PDB entry 9JKG | electron microscopy, 3.50 A resolution | chains E and A of the 6 polymer chains in the assembly

== Chain E (and A) ==
Protein: Envelope glycoprotein gp160
Source organism: Simian-Human immunodeficiency virus
Notes: chain A of this document is another copy of the same molecule, construct and numbering; everything in this record applies to it too
Reference sequence: G1JZH9 (G1JZH9_9PLVG); the construct lacks a stretch of the UniProt sequence and is renumbered around it, so the offset changes along the chain: 20-146 = UniProt 19-145; 150-309 = UniProt 146-305; 312-321 = UniProt 306-315; 322-395 = UniProt 317-390; 2 more segments
Sequence (722 residues; row label = number of the first residue in the row; note: 5 numbers in that range are skipped by the numbering (no residue carries them; nothing is unmodelled there)):
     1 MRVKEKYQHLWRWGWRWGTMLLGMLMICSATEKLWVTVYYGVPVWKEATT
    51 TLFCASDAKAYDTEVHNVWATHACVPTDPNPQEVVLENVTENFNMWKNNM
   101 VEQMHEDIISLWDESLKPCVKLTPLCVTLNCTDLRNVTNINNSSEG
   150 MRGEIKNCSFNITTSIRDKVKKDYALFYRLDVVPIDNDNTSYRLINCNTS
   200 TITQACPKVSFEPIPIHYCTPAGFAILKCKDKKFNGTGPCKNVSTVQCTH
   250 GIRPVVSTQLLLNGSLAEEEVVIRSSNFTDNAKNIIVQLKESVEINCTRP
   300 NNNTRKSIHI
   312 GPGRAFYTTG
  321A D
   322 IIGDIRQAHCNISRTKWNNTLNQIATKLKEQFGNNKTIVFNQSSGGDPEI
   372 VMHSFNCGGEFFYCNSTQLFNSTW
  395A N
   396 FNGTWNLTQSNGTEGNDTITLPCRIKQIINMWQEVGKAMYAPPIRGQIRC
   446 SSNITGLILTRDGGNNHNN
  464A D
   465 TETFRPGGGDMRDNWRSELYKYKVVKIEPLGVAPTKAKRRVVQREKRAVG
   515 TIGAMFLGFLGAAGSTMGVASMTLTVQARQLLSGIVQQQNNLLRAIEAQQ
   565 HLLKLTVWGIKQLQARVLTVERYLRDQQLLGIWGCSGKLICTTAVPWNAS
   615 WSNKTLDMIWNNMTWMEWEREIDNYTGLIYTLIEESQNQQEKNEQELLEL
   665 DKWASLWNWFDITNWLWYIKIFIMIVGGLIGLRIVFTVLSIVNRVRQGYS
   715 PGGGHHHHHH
Not modelled in the structure: 1-32, 507-724 (chain A: 1-31, 512-724)
Differences from the reference sequence: initiating methionine (1); expression tag (2-19, 716-724); conflict Thr-31 (Val30 in G1JZH9), Lys-33 (Asn32 in G1JZH9), Glu-114 (Gln113 in G1JZH9), Val-533 (Ala530 in G1JZH9), Met-536 (Ile533 in G1JZH9), Gln-544 (Leu541 in G1JZH9), Lys-568 (Gln565 in G1JZH9), Thr-583 (Ala580 in G1JZH9)
Disulfide bonds: Cys-54/Cys-74, Cys-119/Cys-205, Cys-126/Cys-196, Cys-131/Cys-157, Cys-218/Cys-247, Cys-228/Cys-239, Cys-296/Cys-331, Cys-378/Cys-445, Cys-385/Cys-418
Glycans and other covalent adducts: N-acetylglucosamine (NAG) linked to Asn-88, Asn-130, Asn-156, Asn-160, Asn-188, Asn-197, Asn-234, Asn-241, Asn-276, Asn-295, Asn-301, Asn-332, Asn-356, Asn-362, Asn-386, Asn-392, Asn-401, Asn-448; glycan linked to Asn-262, Asn-339
Small-molecule neighbours: 83G (1-[(2R)-4-(benzenecarbonyl)-2-methylpiperazin-1-yl]-2-(4-methoxy-1H-pyrrolo[2,3-b]pyridin-3-yl)ethane-1,2-dione): Ile-108, Ile-109, Trp-112, Asp-113, Leu-116, Val-255, Glu-370, Ser-375, Phe-376, Asn-377, Phe-382, Ile-424, Asn-425, Met-426, Trp-427, Lys-432, Ala-433, Met-434, Met-475
What the authors report for this chain:
  - post-translational modification sites: Asn-130, Asn-156, Asn-160, Asn-188

== How chain E and chain A interact ==
Contacting residue pairs (29; chain E residue first):
  Ser-164(E) with Cys-126(A); Cys-196(A), hydrogen bond (side chain-backbone); Asn-197(A)
  Ile-165(E) with Cys-126(A); Arg-192(A)
  Arg-166(E) with Thr-123(A), hydrogen bond (side chain-backbone); Pro-124(A); Cys-126(A), hydrogen bond (backbone-backbone); Val-127(A)
  Asp-167(E) with Val-127(A); Thr-128(A), hydrogen bond; Arg-192(A), salt bridge
  Lys-168(E) with Thr-128(A); Arg-192(A)
  His-308(E) with Asn-197(A), hydrogen bond (side chain-backbone)
  Pro-313(E) with Thr-123(A); Cys-196(A); Asn-197(A); Ser-199(A)
  Gly-314(E) with Asn-197(A), hydrogen bond (backbone-backbone); Thr-198(A); Ser-199(A)
  Arg-315(E) with Thr-123(A)
  Arg-504(E) with Gln-507(A), hydrogen bond (side chain-backbone); Arg-508(A); Glu-509(A), salt bridge
  Val-505(E) with Glu-509(A)
  Val-506(E) with Glu-509(A); Lys-510(A)
Interface residues without a listed pair, chain E (13 interface residues in all): Gly-312
Interface residues without a listed pair, chain A (15 interface residues in all): Thr-200

== Summary ==
The interface between chain E and chain A involves 13 residues on one side and 15 on the other, with 7
hydrogen bonds and 2 salt bridges. Polar pairs include Asp-167(E)/Arg-192(A), Arg-504(E)/Glu-509(A) and
Ser-164(E)/Cys-196(A). Bound to chain E: compound 83G. From the paper: modification sites Asn-130(E),
Asn-156(E) and Asn-160(E) among others.
Chain E and chain A are both Envelope glycoprotein gp160 (Simian-Human immunodeficiency virus); the structure,
Asymmetric structure of cleaved HIV-1 Tri FPPR envelope glycoprotein trimer in amphipol-lipid nanodiscs (Tri
FPPR.2), was determined by electron microscopy, deposited together with 9JKF.
